3N3U - chain A; structure by X-ray diffraction, 1.85 A resolution.

# Chain A
Molecule: Adenosine monophosphate-protein transferase ibpA
From: Histophilus somni
Notes: EC 2.7.7.1; fragment: Fido 2 domain residues 3488-3786
UniProt: Q06277 (IBPA_HAES2); residue numbers follow UniProt; this construct covers 3488-3786
Amino-acid sequence (299 residues; each row starts with the number of its first residue):
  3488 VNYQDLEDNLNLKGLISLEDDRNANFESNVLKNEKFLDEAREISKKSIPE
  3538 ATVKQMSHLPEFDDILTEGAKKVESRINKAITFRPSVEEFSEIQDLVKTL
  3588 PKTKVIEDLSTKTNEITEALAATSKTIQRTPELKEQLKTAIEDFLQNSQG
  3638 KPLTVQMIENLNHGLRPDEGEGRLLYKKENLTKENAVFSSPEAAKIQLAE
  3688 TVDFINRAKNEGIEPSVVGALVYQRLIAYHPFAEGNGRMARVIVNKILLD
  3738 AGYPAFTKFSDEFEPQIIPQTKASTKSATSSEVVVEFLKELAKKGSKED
Not modelled in the structure: 3668-3672, 3784-3786
Curated features (UniProtKB/Swiss-Prot):
  - region: Ile3535 to Ala3557 (Arm region)
  - binding site (ATP): Lys3670, Glu3671, Gly3722 to Gly3724, Arg3728, Gln3757
  - mutagenesis: Ile3535 to Pro3536 (Reduced adenylyltransferase toward Rho GTPase family proteins), Ile3552 to Leu3553 (Reduced adenylyltransferase toward Rho GTPase family proteins), Leu3668 to Lys3670 (Reduced adenylyltransferase activity), His3717 (H3717A: Abolishes adenylyltransferase activity), Asn3723 (N3723A: Does not affect adenylyltransferase activity), Gly3724 (G3724A: Nucleotide-binding mutant. No adenylyltransferase activity abd reduced toxicity), Arg3725 (R3725A: Does not affect adenylyltransferase activity), Arg3728 (R3728A: Does not affect adenylyltransferase activity)
Ion coordination: Zn2+ site 1: Glu3594, Glu3602; Zn2+ site 2: His3650, Glu3658
What the authors report for this chain:
  - mutagenesis - A3673E, F3675A, H3717A, R3728A/Q3757A, I3755E: decreased catalytic activity
  - catalytic residues: His3717
  - contacts within the chain: Phe3675-His3717 (pi stacking)
  - mutagenesis - I3535E/P3536E, I3552E/L3553E, L3668A/K3670A: decreased catalytic activity on Rho-family proteins
  - mutagenesis - G3724E: abolished catalytic activity

# In short
The Zn2+ site 1 is built by Glu3594 and Glu3602. His3650 and Glu3658 form the Zn2+ site 2. Curated annotation
(UniProt) lists 7 ATP-binding residues and 12 mutagenesis sites. From the paper: the catalytic residue
His3717; A3673E, F3675A and H3717A, among others, reduce catalytic activity; 9 substitutions were tested in
all.
Chain A is Adenosine monophosphate-protein transferase ibpA (Histophilus somni); the structure, Crystal
Structure of IbpAFic2, was determined by X-ray diffraction together with 4ITR from the same study.
